Entry 9FRR (X-ray diffraction, 1.60 A resolution); this record covers chains A and B.

== Chain A (and B) ==
Name: Probable serine protease FE772_23065
Source organism: Lysobacter enzymogenes
Notes: EC 3.4.21.-; chain B of this document is another copy of the same molecule, construct and numbering; everything in this record applies to it too
Reference sequence: A0A0S2DN74 (PROT2_LYSEN); residues 1-95 here correspond to UniProt positions 4-98 (UniProt number = residue number + 3)
Chain sequence (95 residues; row label = number of the first residue in the row):
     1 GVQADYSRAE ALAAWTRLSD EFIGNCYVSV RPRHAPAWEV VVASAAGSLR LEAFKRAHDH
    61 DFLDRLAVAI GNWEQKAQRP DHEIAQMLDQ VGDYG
Not modelled in the structure: 1-3, 95 (chain B: 95)
Sequence notes: engineered mutation Gly1 (Val4 in A0A0S2DN74)
From the paper describing this entry:
  - mutagenesis - L12D: abolished growth

== Chain A / chain B interface ==
Pairs across the interface (24; chain A residue first):
  Asn25(A) - Trp73(B)
  Cys26(A) - Ser29(B)
  Val28(A) - Asn72(B)  hydrogen bond (backbone-side chain)
  Val28(A) - Trp73(B)
  Val28(A) - Lys76(B)
  Ser29(A) - Cys26(B)
  Ser29(A) - Ser29(B)
  Ser29(A) - Ala69(B)
  Ser29(A) - Asn72(B)
  Ser29(A) - Trp73(B)  hydrogen bond
  Arg31(A) - Val68(B)
  Arg31(A) - Asn72(B)  hydrogen bond (backbone-side chain)
  Arg65(A) - Arg65(B)
  Val68(A) - Arg31(B)
  Ala69(A) - Ser29(B)
  Asn72(A) - Val28(B)  hydrogen bond (side chain-backbone)
  Asn72(A) - Ser29(B)
  Asn72(A) - Arg31(B)  hydrogen bond (side chain-backbone)
  Trp73(A) - Asn25(B)
  Trp73(A) - Val28(B)
  Trp73(A) - Ser29(B)  hydrogen bond
  Gln75(A) - Arg31(B)  hydrogen bond
  Lys76(A) - Val28(B)
  Lys76(A) - Glu39(B)  salt bridge
Also at the interface, not in a pair above, chain A (14 interface residues in all): Val30, Glu39
Also at the interface, not in a pair above, chain B (14 interface residues in all): Val30, Gln75

== Overview ==
The chain A/chain B interface involves 14 residues from each chain; the contacts include 7 hydrogen bonds and
1 salt bridge. Among the polar pairs are Lys76(A)-Glu39(B), Val28(A)-Asn72(B) and Ser29(A)-Trp73(B). From the
paper: L12D of chain A abolishes growth.
Both chains are Probable serine protease FE772_23065 (Lysobacter enzymogenes). Entry 9FRR (Caspase recruitment
domain (CARD)) was determined by X-ray diffraction (same publication as 9CS7 and 9CS8).
